Entry 6LHA (electron microscopy, 3.56 A resolution); this record covers chains C and D of the 4 polymer chains in the assembly.

Chain C:
Molecule: VP3 protein
From: Coxsackievirus A16
Notes: EC 3.4.22.29, 3.6.1.15, 3.4.22.28, 2.7.7.48
UniProt: A0A2R4NBT3 (A0A2R4NBT3_9ENTO); residues 1-242 here correspond to UniProt positions 324-565 (UniProt number = residue number + 323)
Sequence (242 residues; numbered 1 to 242; the number before each row is that of its first residue):
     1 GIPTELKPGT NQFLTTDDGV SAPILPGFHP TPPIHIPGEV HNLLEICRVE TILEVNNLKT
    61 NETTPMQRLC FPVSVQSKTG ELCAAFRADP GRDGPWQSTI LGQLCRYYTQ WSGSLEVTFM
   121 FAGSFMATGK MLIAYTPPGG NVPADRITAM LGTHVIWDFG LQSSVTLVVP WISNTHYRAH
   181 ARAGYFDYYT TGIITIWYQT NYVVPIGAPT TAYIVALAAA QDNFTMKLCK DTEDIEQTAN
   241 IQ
From the paper describing this entry:
  - conformationally variable residues (loop rearrangement): Lys78, Asn141

Chain D:
Molecule: VP4 protein
From: Coxsackievirus A16
UniProt: A5HX42 (A5HX42_9ENTO); residue numbers follow UniProt; this construct covers 1-69
Sequence (69 residues; row label = number of the first residue in the row):
     1 MGSQVSTQRS GSHENSNSAS EGSTINYTTI NYYKDAYAAS AGRQDMSQDP KKFTDPVMDV
    61 IHEMAPPLK
Unresolved in the structure: 1-12

How chain C and chain D interact:
Contacting residue pairs (36; chain C residue first):
  Asp18(C) with Ser40(D), hydrogen bond; Ala41(D), hydrogen bond (side chain-backbone); Gly42(D), hydrogen bond (side chain-backbone)
  Gly19(C) with Ser40(D)
  Val20(C) with Ile30(D); Asn31(D); Tyr32(D), hydrophobic; Tyr33(D), hydrophobic; Ala38(D)
  Ser21(C) with Tyr33(D); Ala38(D)
  Ala22(C) with Tyr33(D)
  Pro23(C) with Tyr33(D); Tyr37(D)
  Ile24(C) with Tyr37(D)
  Leu25(C) with Asp35(D); Tyr37(D), hydrogen bond (backbone-side chain)
  Pro26(C) with Asp35(D)
  Gly27(C) with Asn15(D); Asp35(D), hydrogen bond (backbone-side chain)
  Phe28(C) with Asn17(D), hydrogen bond (backbone-side chain)
  Pro30(C) with Asn17(D); Ser18(D)
  Pro33(C) with Glu21(D)
  Glu39(C) with Lys52(D), hydrogen bond (backbone-side chain)
  Val40(C) with Phe53(D), hydrophobic
  His41(C) with Asp45(D), salt bridge; Ser47(D)
  Glu45(C) with Gln48(D); Asp49(D), hydrogen bond (side chain-backbone); Phe53(D)
  Arg48(C) with Pro50(D)
  Val49(C) with Phe53(D)
  Leu161(C) with Leu68(D)
  Gln162(C) with Pro67(D); Leu68(D)
Other interface residues (no listed pair), chain C (25 interface residues in all): His29, Gly38, Asn42, Leu44
Other interface residues (no listed pair), chain D (28 interface residues in all): Ser16, Lys34, Thr54, Pro66, Lys69

Summary:
Chain C and chain D form an interface of 25 and 28 residues respectively; the contacts include 8 hydrogen
bonds and 1 salt bridge. Among the polar pairs are His41(C)-Asp45(D), Asp18(C)-Ser40(D) and Asp18(C)-Ala41(D).
The paper reports conformational variability at Lys78(C) and Asn141(C).
Chain C is VP3 protein and chain D is VP4 protein, both from Coxsackievirus A16; the structure, The cryo-EM
structure of coxsackievirus A16 mature virion, was determined by electron microscopy together with 6LHB, 6LHC,
6LHK, 6LHL, 6LHO and 6LHP from the same study.
